Entry 6XTX (electron microscopy, 3.29 A resolution); this record covers chains 3 and M of the 12 polymer chains in the assembly.

Chain 3:
Molecule: DNA replication licensing factor MCM3
From: Homo sapiens
Notes: EC 3.6.4.12
UniProtKB: P25205 (MCM3_HUMAN), isoform P25205-2; residue numbers follow UniProt; this construct covers 1-853
Amino-acid sequence (853 residues; row label = number of the first residue in the row):
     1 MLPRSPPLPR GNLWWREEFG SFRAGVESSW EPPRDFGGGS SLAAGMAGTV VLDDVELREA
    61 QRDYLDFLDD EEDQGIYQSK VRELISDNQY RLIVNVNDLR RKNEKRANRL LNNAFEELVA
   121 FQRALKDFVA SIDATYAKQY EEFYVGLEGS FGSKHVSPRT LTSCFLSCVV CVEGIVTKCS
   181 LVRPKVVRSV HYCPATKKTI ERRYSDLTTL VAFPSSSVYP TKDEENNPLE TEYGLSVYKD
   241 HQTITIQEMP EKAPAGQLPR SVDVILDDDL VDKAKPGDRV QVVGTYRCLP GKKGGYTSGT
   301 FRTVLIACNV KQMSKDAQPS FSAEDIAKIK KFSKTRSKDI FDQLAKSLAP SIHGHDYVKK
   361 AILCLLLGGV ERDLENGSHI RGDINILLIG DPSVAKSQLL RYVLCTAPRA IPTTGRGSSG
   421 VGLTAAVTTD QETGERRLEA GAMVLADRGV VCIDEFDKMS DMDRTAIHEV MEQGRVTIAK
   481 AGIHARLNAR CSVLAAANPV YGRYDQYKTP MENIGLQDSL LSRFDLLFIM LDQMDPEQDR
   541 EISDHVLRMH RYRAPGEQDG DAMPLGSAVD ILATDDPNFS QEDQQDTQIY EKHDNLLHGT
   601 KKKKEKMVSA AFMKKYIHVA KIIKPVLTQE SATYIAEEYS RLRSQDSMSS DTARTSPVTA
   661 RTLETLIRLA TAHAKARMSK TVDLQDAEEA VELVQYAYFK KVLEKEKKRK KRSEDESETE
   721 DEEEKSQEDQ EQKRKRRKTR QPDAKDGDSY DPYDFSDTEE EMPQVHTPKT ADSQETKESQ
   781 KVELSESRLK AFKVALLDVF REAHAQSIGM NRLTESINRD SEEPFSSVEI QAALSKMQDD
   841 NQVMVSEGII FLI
Disordered / not traced: 15-55, 553-607, 705-853
Residues lining bound ligands:
  - ADP (adenosine-5'-diphosphate): Ser351, Ile352, His353, His355, Asp391, Pro392, Ser393, Val394, Ala395, Lys396, Ser397, Gln398, Ile542
  - ATP-gamma-S (AGS; phosphothiophosphoric acid-adenylate ester): Glu472, Gln473, Arg523, Ala660, Arg661, Glu664
UniProt features mapped onto this chain:
  - binding site (ADP): Ala395
  - modified residue: Lys293 (N6-acetyllysine)
  - natural variant: Val280 (D280V: this construct carries the variant)
What the authors report for this chain:
  - binding site for the 70-nt DNA strand (chain M): Ser419, Lys480

Chain M:
Molecule: 70-nt DNA strand
Sequence (70 nucleotides; each row starts with the number of its first residue; numbers below 1 keep their minus sign (DC-39 is residue -39)):
   -39 CGTTTTACAA CGTCGTGACT GGGCACTTGA TCGGCCAACC TTTTTTTTTT TTTTTTTTTT
    21 TTTTTTTTTT
Disordered / not traced: -39 to 0, 12-30

Interface between chain 3 and chain M:
Residue-residue contacts - 10 pairs, chain 3 then chain M:
  Ser419(3) with DT11(M), hydrogen bond to the phosphate
  Val421(3) with DT10(M), phosphate contact; DT11(M), phosphate contact
  Ala426(3) with DT10(M), phosphate contact
  Val427(3) with DT9(M), phosphate contact; DT10(M), hydrogen bond to the phosphate
  Lys480(3) with DT9(M), phosphate contact; DT10(M), salt bridge to the phosphate
  Ala481(3) with DT8(M), phosphate contact; DT9(M), hydrogen bond to the phosphate
Also at the interface, not in a pair above, chain 3 (8 interface residues in all): Gly422, Arg436

Summary:
8 residues of chain 3 face 4 of chain M across their interface, with 3 hydrogen bonds and 1 salt bridge. Among
the polar pairs are Ser419(3)-DT11(M), Val427(3)-DT10(M) and Ala481(3)-DT9(M). Bound to chain 3: ADP and
ATP-gamma-S. The paper reports a binding site for the 70-nt DNA strand (chain M) at Ser419(3) and Lys480(3).
Chain 3 is DNA replication licensing factor MCM3 (Homo sapiens) and chain M is a 70-nt DNA strand; the
structure, CryoEM structure of human CMG bound to ATPgammaS and DNA, was determined by electron microscopy
together with 6XTY from the same study.
